PDB entry 3UFM | X-ray diffraction, 1.95 A resolution | chains A and B

# Chain A
Name: Uracil-DNA glycosylase
Source organism: Deinococcus radiodurans
Notes: EC 3.2.2.27
UniProtKB: Q9RWH9 (UNG_DEIRA); numbering as in UniProt (aligned over 1-247)
Sequence (255 residues; each row starts with the number of its first residue):
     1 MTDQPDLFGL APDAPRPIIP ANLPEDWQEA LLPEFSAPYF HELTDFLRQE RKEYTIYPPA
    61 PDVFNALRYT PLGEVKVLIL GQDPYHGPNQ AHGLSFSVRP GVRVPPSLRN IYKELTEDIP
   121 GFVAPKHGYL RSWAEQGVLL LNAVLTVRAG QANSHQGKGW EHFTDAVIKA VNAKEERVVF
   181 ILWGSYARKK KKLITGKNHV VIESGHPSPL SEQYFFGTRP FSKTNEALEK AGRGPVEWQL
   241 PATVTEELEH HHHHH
Unresolved in the structure: 1-16, 247-255
Construct notes: expression tag (248-255)

# Chain B
Name: Single-stranded DNA-binding protein
UniProtKB: Q9RY51 (SSB_DEIRA); numbering as in UniProt (aligned over 290-301)
Sequence (12 residues; row label = number of the first residue in the row):
   290 DDFPPEEDDL PF
Unresolved in the structure: 290-297

# Chain A / chain B interface
Pairs across the interface (20; chain A residue first):
  Ile-18(A) with Leu-299(B), hydrophobic; Phe-301(B), hydrophobic
  Ile-19(A) with Leu-299(B)
  Pro-20(A) with Phe-301(B)
  Phe-40(A) with Phe-301(B), hydrophobic
  Thr-44(A) with Pro-300(B); Phe-301(B)
  Leu-47(A) with Pro-300(B), hydrophobic; Phe-301(B), hydrophobic
  Arg-48(A) with Asp-298(B), hydrogen bond (side chain-backbone); Leu-299(B); Pro-300(B)
  Arg-51(A) with Pro-300(B), hydrogen bond (side chain-backbone)
  Ala-60(A) with Leu-299(B); Pro-300(B); Phe-301(B)
  Val-63(A) with Pro-300(B); Phe-301(B), hydrophobic
  Phe-64(A) with Phe-301(B)
  Trp-160(A) with Phe-301(B), hydrophobic
Interface residues without a listed pair, chain A (13 interface residues in all): Arg-68

# In short
13 residues of chain A and 4 residues of chain B are in contact; the contacts include 2 hydrogen bonds. Among
the polar pairs are Arg-48(A)/Asp-298(B) and Arg-51(A)/Pro-300(B).
Here chain A is Uracil-DNA glycosylase (Deinococcus radiodurans) and chain B is Single-stranded DNA-binding
protein. Entry 3UFM (Co-crystal structure of Deinococcus radiodurans uracil-DNA glycosylase and the C-terminus
of the single-stranded DNA-binding protein) was determined by X-ray diffraction.
